PDB entry 7Z1N | electron microscopy, 3.90 A resolution | chains A and S of the 17 polymer chains in the assembly

# Chain A
Molecule: DNA-directed RNA polymerase III subunit RPC1
Source organism: Saccharomyces cerevisiae W303
Notes: EC 2.7.7.6
UniProtKB: P04051 (RPC1_YEAST); residue numbers follow UniProt; this construct covers 1-1460
Sequence (1460 residues; each row starts with the number of its first residue):
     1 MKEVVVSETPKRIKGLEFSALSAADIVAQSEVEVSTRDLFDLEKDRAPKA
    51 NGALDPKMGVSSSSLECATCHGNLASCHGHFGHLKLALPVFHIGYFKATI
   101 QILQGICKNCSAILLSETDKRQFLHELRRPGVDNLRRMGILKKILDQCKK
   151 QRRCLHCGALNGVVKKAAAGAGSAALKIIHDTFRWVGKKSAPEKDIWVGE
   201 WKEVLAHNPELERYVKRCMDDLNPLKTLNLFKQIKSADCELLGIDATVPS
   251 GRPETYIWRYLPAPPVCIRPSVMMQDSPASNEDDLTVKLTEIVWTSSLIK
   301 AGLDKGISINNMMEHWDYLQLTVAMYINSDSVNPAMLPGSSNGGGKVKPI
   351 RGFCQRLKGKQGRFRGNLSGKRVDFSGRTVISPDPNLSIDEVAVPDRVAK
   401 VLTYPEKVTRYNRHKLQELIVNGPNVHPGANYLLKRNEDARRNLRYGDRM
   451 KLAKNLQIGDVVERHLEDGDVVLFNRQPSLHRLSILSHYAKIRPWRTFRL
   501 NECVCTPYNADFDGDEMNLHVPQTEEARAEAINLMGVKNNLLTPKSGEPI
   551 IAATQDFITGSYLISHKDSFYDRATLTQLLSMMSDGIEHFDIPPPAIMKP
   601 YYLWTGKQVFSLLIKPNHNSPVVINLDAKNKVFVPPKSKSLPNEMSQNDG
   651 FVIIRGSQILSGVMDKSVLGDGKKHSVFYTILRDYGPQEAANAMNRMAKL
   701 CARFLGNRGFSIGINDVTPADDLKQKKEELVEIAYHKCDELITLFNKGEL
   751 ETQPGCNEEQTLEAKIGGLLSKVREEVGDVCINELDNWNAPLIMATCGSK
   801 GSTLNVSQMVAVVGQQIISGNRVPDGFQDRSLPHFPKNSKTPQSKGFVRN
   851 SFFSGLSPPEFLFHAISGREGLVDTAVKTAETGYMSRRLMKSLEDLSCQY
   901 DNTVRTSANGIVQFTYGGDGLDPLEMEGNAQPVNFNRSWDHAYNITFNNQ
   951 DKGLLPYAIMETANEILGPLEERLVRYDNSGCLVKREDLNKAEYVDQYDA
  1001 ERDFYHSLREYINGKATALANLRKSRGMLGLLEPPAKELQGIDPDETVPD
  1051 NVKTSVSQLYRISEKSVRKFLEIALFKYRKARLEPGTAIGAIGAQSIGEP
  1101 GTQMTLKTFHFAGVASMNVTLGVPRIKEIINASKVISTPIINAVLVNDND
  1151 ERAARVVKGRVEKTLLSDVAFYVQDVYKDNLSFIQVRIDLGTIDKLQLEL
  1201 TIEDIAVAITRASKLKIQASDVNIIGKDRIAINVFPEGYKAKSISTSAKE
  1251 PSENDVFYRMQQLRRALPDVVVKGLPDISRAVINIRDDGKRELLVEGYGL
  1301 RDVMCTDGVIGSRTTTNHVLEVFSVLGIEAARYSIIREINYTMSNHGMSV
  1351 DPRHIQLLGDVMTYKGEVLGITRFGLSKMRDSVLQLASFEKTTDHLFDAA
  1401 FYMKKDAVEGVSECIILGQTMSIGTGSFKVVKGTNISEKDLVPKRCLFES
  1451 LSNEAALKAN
Not modelled in the structure: 340-348, 1237-1252, 1459-1460
Swiss-Prot annotation at these positions:
  - region: Pro858 to Glu870 (Bridging helix)
  - binding site (Zn(2+)): Cys67, Cys70, Cys77, His80, Cys107, Cys110, Cys154
  - binding site (Mg(2+)): Asp511, Asp513, Asp515
  - mutagenesis: Thr506 (T506I: Temperature-sensitive), Asn509 (N509Y: Temperature-sensitive), Asn518 (N518Q: Temperature-sensitive)
Bound ions: Zn2+ site 1: Cys67, Cys70, Cys77, His80; Zn2+ site 2: Cys107, Cys110, Cys154, Cys157; Mg2+: Asp511 (shared with 1 residue of chain R)
Ligand contacts: chapso (1N7): Lys1134, Val1135, Asp1277, Tyr1298, His1318, Glu1321

# Chain S
Molecule: Nt-DNA
Sequence (44 nucleotides; numbered 1 to 44; the number before each row is that of its first residue):
     1 GAATCTCTTAGCAACCATTATTTTTTTGCCTTCCGAAAATTTTG
Not modelled in the structure: 1-26

# Interface between chain A and chain S
Residue-residue contacts (8; chain A residue first):
  Lys142(A) - DC33(S)  salt bridge to the phosphate
  Lys165(A) - DC34(S)  phosphate contact
  Lys165(A) - DG35(S)  salt bridge to the phosphate
  Lys1127(A) - DC29(S)  sugar contact
  Ser1133(A) - DC30(S)  hydrogen bond to the phosphate
  Val1135(A) - DC30(S)  phosphate contact
  Phe1374(A) - DC30(S)  phosphate contact
  Phe1374(A) - DT31(S)  sugar contact
Interface residues without a listed pair, chain A (12 interface residues in all): Gln101, Val163, Val164, Lys166, Arg184, Glu1128

# Overview
12 residues of chain A face 6 of chain S across their interface, with 1 hydrogen bond and 2 salt bridges.
Among the polar pairs are Ser1133(A)-DC30(S), Lys142(A)-DC33(S) and Lys165(A)-DG35(S). Chain A binds chapso.
Chain A is DNA-directed RNA polymerase III subunit RPC1 (Saccharomyces cerevisiae W303) and chain S is Nt-DNA;
the structure, Structure of yeast RNA Polymerase III Delta C53-C37-C11, was determined by electron microscopy
(same publication as 7Z1L, 7Z1M and 7Z1O).
